Entry 8ZDQ (electron microscopy, 3.29 A resolution); this record covers chains i and l of the 33 polymer chains in the assembly.

== Chain i (and l) ==
Molecule: Baseplate Upper Protein (gp23)
Source organism: Mycolicibacterium smegmatis MC2 155
Notes: chain l of this document is another copy of the same molecule, construct and numbering; everything in this record applies to it too
Sequence (311 residues; numbered 1 to 311; the number before each row is that of its first residue):
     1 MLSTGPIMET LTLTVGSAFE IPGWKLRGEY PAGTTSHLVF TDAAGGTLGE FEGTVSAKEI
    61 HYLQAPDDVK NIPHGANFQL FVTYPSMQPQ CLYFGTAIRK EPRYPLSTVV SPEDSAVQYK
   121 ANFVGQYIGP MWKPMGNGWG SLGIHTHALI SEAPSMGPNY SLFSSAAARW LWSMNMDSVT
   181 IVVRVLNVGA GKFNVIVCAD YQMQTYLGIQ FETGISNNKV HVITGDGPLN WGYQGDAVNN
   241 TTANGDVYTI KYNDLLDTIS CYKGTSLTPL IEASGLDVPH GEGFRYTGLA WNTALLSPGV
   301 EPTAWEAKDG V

== Chain i / chain l interface ==
Contacting residue pairs (44):
  Met-1(i) with Glu-9(l), hydrogen bond (backbone-side chain); Thr-10(l), hydrogen bond (backbone-backbone); Thr-12(l); Lys-25(l), hydrogen bond (backbone-side chain)
  Leu-2(i) with Glu-9(l); Thr-10(l), hydrogen bond (backbone-backbone); Leu-11(l), hydrophobic; Ile-21(l); Pro-22(l); Lys-25(l); Phe-78(l), hydrophobic
  Ser-3(i) with Leu-11(l); Thr-12(l), hydrogen bond (side chain-backbone); Phe-19(l); Glu-20(l)
  Gly-5(i) with Thr-12(l)
  Pro-6(i) with Thr-14(l); Lys-100(l)
  Thr-41(i) with Tyr-104(l)
  Asp-42(i) with Tyr-104(l)
  Ala-43(i) with Tyr-104(l); Pro-105(l); Leu-106(l)
  Ala-44(i) with Leu-106(l), hydrophobic; Ser-107(l)
  Gly-45(i) with Tyr-104(l)
  Asn-77(i) with Pro-102(l); Tyr-104(l)
  Gln-79(i) with Val-15(l); Pro-102(l); Tyr-104(l)
  Phe-81(i) with Val-15(l); Gly-16(l); Ser-17(l)
  Gln-88(i) with Ala-18(l); Pro-66(l)
  Pro-89(i) with Gly-16(l); Ser-17(l); Ala-18(l), hydrogen bond (backbone-backbone)
  Gln-90(i) with Ser-17(l)
  Cys-91(i) with Ser-17(l), hydrogen bond (backbone-side chain)
  Phe-94(i) with Lys-100(l); Glu-101(l); Pro-102(l)
Also at the interface, not in a pair above, chain i (20 interface residues in all): Thr-4, Phe-78
Also at the interface, not in a pair above, chain l (28 interface residues in all): Leu-26, Ala-65, Leu-80, Tyr-93, Arg-103

== In short ==
20 residues of chain i and 28 residues of chain l are in contact; the contacts include 7 hydrogen bonds. Polar
contacts include Met-1(i)/Glu-9(l), Met-1(i)/Lys-25(l) and Ser-3(i)/Thr-12(l).
Both chains are Baseplate Upper Protein (gp23) (Mycolicibacterium smegmatis MC2 155). Entry 8ZDQ (Cryo-EM
structure of Mycobacteriophage Douge complete baseplate (gp13, gp17, gp23, gp16, gp18 and gp20)) was
determined by electron microscopy, deposited together with 8ZDJ, 8ZDK, 8ZDL and 8ZDO.
